PDB entry 7TKE | electron microscopy, 7.10 A resolution (low resolution: residue-level contacts below are approximate; hydrogen-bond / salt-bridge calls are withheld) | chains B and E of the 27 polymer chains in the assembly

[Chain B]
Molecule: ATP synthase subunit alpha
Organism: Saccharomyces cerevisiae
Reference sequence: P07251 (ATPA_YEAST); residues 1-510 here correspond to UniProt positions 36-545 (UniProt number = residue number + 35)
Chain sequence (510 residues; each row starts with the number of its first residue):
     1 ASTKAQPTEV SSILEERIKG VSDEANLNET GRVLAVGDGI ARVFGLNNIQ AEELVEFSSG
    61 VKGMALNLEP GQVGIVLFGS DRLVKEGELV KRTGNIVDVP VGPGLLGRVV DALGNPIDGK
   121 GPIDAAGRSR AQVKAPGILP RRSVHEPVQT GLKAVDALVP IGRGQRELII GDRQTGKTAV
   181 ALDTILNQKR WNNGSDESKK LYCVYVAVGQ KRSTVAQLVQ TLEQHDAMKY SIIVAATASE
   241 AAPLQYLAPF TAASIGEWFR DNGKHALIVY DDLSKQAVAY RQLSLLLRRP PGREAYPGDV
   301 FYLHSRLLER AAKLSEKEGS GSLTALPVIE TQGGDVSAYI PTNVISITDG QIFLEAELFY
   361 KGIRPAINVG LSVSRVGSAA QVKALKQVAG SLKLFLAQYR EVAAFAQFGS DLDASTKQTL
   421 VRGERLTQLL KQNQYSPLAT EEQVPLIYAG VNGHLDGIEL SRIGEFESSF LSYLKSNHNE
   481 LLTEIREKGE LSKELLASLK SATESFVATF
Not modelled in the structure: 1-2, 408-409, 510
Curated features (UniProtKB/Swiss-Prot):
  - binding site (ATP): Gly171 to Thr178
  - site: Ser372 (Required for activity)
  - modified residue (Phosphoserine): Ser22, Ser143

[Chain E]
Molecule: ATP synthase subunit beta
Organism: Saccharomyces cerevisiae
Notes: EC 7.1.2.2
Reference sequence: P00830 (ATPB_YEAST); residues 1-478 here correspond to UniProt positions 34-511 (UniProt number = residue number + 33)
Chain sequence (478 residues; each row starts with the number of its first residue):
     1 ASAAQSTPIT GKVTAVIGAI VDVHFEQSEL PAILNALEIK TPQGKLVLEV AQHLGENTVR
    61 TIAMDGTEGL VRGEKVLDTG GPISVPVGRE TLGRIINVIG EPIDERGPIK SKLRKPIHAD
   121 PPSFAEQSTS AEILETGIKV VDLLAPYARG GKIGLFGGAG VGKTVFIQEL INNIAKAHGG
   181 FSVFTGVGER TREGNDLYRE MKETGVINLE GESKVALVFG QMNEPPGARA RVALTGLTIA
   241 EYFRDEEGQD VLLFIDNIFR FTQAGSEVSA LLGRIPSAVG YQPTLATDMG LLQERITTTK
   301 KGSVTSVQAV YVPADDLTDP APATTFAHLD ATTVLSRGIS ELGIYPAVDP LDSKSRLLDA
   361 AVVGQEHYDV ASKVQETLQT YKSLQDIIAI LGMDELSEQD KLTVERARKI QRFLSQPFAV
   421 AEVFTGIPGK LVRLKDTVAS FKAVLEGKYD NIPEHAFYMV GGIEDVVAKA EKLAAEAN
Not modelled in the structure: 1-5, 476-478
Curated features (UniProtKB/Swiss-Prot):
  - binding site (ATP): Gly157 to Thr164
  - modified residue: Thr79 (Phosphothreonine), Thr204 (Phosphothreonine), Ser340 (Phosphoserine)

[Interface between chain B and chain E]
Contacting residue pairs (9; chain B residue first):
  Leu34(B) with Gly55(E)
  Val36(B) with Gln52(E); His53(E)
  Gly37(B) with His53(E)
  Arg82(B) with Ala32(E); Ile33(E)
  Val84(B) with Ile33(E)
  Ile117(B) with Ala125(E)
  Ala238(B) with Gly290(E)
Interface residues without a listed pair, chain B (13 interface residues in all): Ala35, Asp38, Asp81, Leu83, Ser239, Gln282
Interface residues without a listed pair, chain E (12 interface residues in all): Ala51, Phe124, Pro283, Ala286, Thr287

[Summary]
13 residues of chain B and 12 residues of chain E are in contact. From UniProt: 8 ATP-binding residues on
chain B; 8 ATP-binding residues on chain E.
Chain B is ATP synthase subunit alpha and chain E is ATP synthase subunit beta, both from Saccharomyces
cerevisiae; the structure, Yeast ATP synthase State 2binding(a) with 10 mM ATP backbone model, was determined
by electron microscopy together with 7TJS, 7TJT, 7TJU, 7TJV, 7TJW, 7TJX and 30 further entries from the same
study.
